Entry 6MZV (electron microscopy, 3.40 A resolution); this record covers chains C and HA of the 42 polymer chains in the assembly.

[Chain C]
Protein: Microcompartments protein
From: Haliangium ochraceum (strain DSM 14365 / JCM 11303 / SMP-2)
Reference sequence: D0LID6 (D0LID6_HALO1); numbering as in UniProt (aligned over 1-212)
Sequence (212 residues; each row starts with the number of its first residue):
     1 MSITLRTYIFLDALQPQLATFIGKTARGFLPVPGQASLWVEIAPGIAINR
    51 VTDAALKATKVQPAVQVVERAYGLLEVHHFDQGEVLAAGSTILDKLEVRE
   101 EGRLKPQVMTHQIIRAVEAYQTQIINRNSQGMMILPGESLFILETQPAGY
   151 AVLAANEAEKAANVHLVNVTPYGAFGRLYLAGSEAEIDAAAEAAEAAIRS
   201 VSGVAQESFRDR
Disordered / not traced: 1-3, 206-212

[Chain HA]
Protein: Microcompartments protein
From: Haliangium ochraceum (strain DSM 14365 / JCM 11303 / SMP-2)
Reference sequence: D0LID5 (D0LID5_HALO1); residues 1-99 here = UniProt positions 1-99
Sequence (99 residues; row label = number of the first residue in the row):
     1 MADALGMIEVRGFVGMVEAADAMVKAAKVELIGYEKTGGGYVTAVVRGDV
    51 AAVKAATEAGQRAAERVGEVVAVHVIPRPHVNVDAALPLGRTPGMDKSA
Disordered / not traced: 1, 94-99
Swiss-Prot annotation at these positions:
  - mutagenesis: K28 (K28A: Forms larger hexamer patches, increases hexamer stacking), R78 (R78A: Forms smaller hexamer patches)

[How chain C and chain HA interact]
Contacting residue pairs (13):
  L56(C) - R78(HA)
  K57(C) - R78(HA)
  A58(C) - P77(HA)
  A58(C) - R78(HA)  hydrogen bond (backbone-backbone)
  T59(C) - R78(HA)
  K60(C) - A2(HA)  hydrogen bond (side chain-backbone)
  K60(C) - P77(HA)
  K60(C) - R78(HA)
  D81(C) - V50(HA)
  G83(C) - V50(HA)
  G83(C) - A51(HA)
  E84(C) - V50(HA)
  E84(C) - P77(HA)
Interface residues without a listed pair, chain C (10 interface residues in all): A87, S90
Interface residues without a listed pair, chain HA (6 interface residues in all): K54

[In short]
10 residues of chain C and 6 residues of chain HA are in contact, with 2 hydrogen bonds. Polar contacts
include K60(C)-A2(HA) and A58(C)-R78(HA). UniProt lists 2 mutagenesis sites on chain HA.
Chain C is Microcompartments protein and chain HA is Microcompartments protein, both from Haliangium ochraceum
(strain DSM 14365 / JCM 11303 / SMP-2); the structure, Cryo-EM structure of the HO BMC shell: BMC-TD focused
structure, widened inner ring, was determined by electron microscopy together with 6MZU, 6MZX, 6MZY, 6N06,
6N07, 6N09, 6N0F and 6N0G from the same study.
